Entry 4NDI (X-ray diffraction, 1.90 A resolution); this record covers chains A and E of the 3 polymer chains in the assembly.

# Chain A
Protein: Aprataxin
Organism: Homo sapiens
UniProtKB: Q7Z2E3 (APTX_HUMAN); residues 165-342 here correspond to UniProt positions 179-356 (UniProt number = residue number + 14)
Sequence (182 residues; numbered 161 to 342; the number before each row is that of its first residue):
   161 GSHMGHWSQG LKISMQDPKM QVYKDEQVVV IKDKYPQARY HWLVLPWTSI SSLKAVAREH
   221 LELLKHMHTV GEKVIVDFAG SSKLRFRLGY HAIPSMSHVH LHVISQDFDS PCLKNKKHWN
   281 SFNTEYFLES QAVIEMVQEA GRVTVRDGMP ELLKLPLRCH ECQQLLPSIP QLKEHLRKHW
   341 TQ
Not modelled in the structure: 341-342
Sequence notes: expression tag (161-164); engineered mutation Gln197 (Lys211 in Q7Z2E3)
Bound ions: Na+ near Ser255 (its only coordinating residue here); Zn2+: Cys319, Cys322, His335, His339
Ligand contacts: adenosine monophosphate (AMP): Gly170, Leu171, Ser174, Met180, Ile191, Lys192, Asp193, Lys194, Tyr195, His201, Leu203, His251, Ile253, Pro254, Ser255, Met256, His260, His262
Curated features (UniProtKB/Swiss-Prot):
  - zinc finger: Leu317 to His339 (C2H2-type)
  - region: Ser255, Met256 (Interaction with DNA substrate)
  - motif: His258 to His262 (Histidine triad motif)
  - active site: His260 (Tele-AMP-histidine intermediate)
  - site (Interaction with DNA substrate): Ser174, His251, His262, Lys277
From the paper describing this entry:
  - conformationally variable residues (side-chain flip): Gln197
  - binding site for the 10-nt DNA/RNA hybrid strand: Gln197
  - disease-associated variants - D185E, A198V, P206L, G231E, R247*, V263G, D267G, W279*, W279R, R306*: decreased stability (proposed by the authors, not directly observed)
  - disease-associated variants - H201Q, H201R (proposed by the authors, not directly observed)

# Chain E
Molecule: 10-nt DNA strand
Sequence (10 nucleotides; row label = number of the first residue in the row):
     1 GAATCATAAC
Bound ions: K+: DT4, DC5 (shared with 1 residue of chain D)

# Chain A / chain E interface
Contacting residue pairs - 7 pairs, chain A then chain E:
  Lys276(A) - DC5(E)  salt bridge to the phosphate
  Lys314(A) - DA6(E)  salt bridge to the phosphate
  Ser328(A) - DA3(E)  phosphate contact
  Ser328(A) - DT4(E)  phosphate contact
  Ile329(A) - DT4(E)  hydrogen bond to the phosphate
  Pro330(A) - DA3(E)  phosphate contact
  Pro330(A) - DT4(E)  phosphate contact
Also at the interface, not in a pair above, chain A (6 interface residues in all): Lys274

# Overview
The interface between chain A and chain E involves 6 residues on one side and 4 on the other; the contacts
include 1 hydrogen bond and 2 salt bridges. Among the polar pairs are Ile329(A)-DT4(E), Lys276(A)-DC5(E) and
Lys314(A)-DA6(E). The paper reports a binding site for the 10-nt DNA/RNA hybrid strand at Gln197(A); D185E,
A198V and P206L of chain A, among others, reduce stability; 10 substitutions were tested in all.
Here chain A is Aprataxin (Homo sapiens) and chain E is a 10-nt DNA strand. Entry 4NDI (Human Aprataxin (Aptx)
AOA1 variant K197Q bound to RNA-DNA, AMP, and Zn - product complex) was determined by X-ray diffraction
together with 4NDF, 4NDG and 4NDH from the same study.
